Entry 8AHZ (X-ray diffraction, 1.70 A resolution); this record covers chains A and B of the 3 polymer chains in the assembly.

Chain A (and B):
Name: Enoyl-CoA hydratase
Organism: Streptomyces virginiae
Notes: chain B of this document is another copy of the same molecule, construct and numbering; everything in this record applies to it too
UniProtKB: A4PHM7 (A4PHM7_STRVG); residue numbers follow UniProt; this construct covers 2-246
Chain sequence (250 residues; row label = number of the first residue in the row; numbers below 1 keep their minus sign (Gly-3 is residue -3)):
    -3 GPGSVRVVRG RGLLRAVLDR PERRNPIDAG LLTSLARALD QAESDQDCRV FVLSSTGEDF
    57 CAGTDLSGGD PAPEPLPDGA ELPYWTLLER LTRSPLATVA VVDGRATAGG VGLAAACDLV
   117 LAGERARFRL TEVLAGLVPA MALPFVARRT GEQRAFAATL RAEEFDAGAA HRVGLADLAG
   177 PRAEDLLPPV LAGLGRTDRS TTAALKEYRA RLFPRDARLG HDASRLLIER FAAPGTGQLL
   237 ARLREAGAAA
Unresolved in the structure: 62-71, 240-246 (chain B: 64-70, 227-246)
Modified / non-standard residues: Mse137 (selenomethionine; parent Met)
Construct notes: expression tag (-3 to 1)
Reported in the primary citation:
  - catalytic residues: Glu128 (citing earlier work)

Interface between chain A and chain B:
Residue-residue contacts (51):
  Arg125(A) with Arg192(B)
  Val129(A) with Thr193(B), hydrogen bond (backbone-side chain); Thr197(B)
  Leu130(A) with Arg192(B)
  Gly132(A) with Thr197(B), hydrogen bond (backbone-side chain)
  Leu133(A) with Thr197(B)
  Val134(A) with Ala200(B), hydrophobic; Leu201(B)
  Ala136(A) with Tyr204(B), hydrogen bond (backbone-side chain)
  Leu139(A) with Tyr204(B), hydrophobic
  Pro140(A) with Tyr204(B); Leu208(B), hydrophobic
  Ala143(A) with Phe209(B), hydrophobic
  Glu148(A) with Arg144(B); Arg205(B), salt bridge; Phe209(B)
  Gln149(A) with Asp114(B), hydrogen bond (side chain-backbone); Arg144(B); Arg145(B); Asp173(B), hydrogen bond; Arg205(B), hydrogen bond
  Arg150(A) with His167(B); Arg168(B), hydrogen bond (side chain-backbone); Gly170(B)
  Phe152(A) with Leu201(B); Tyr204(B), hydrophobic; Arg205(B); Leu208(B), hydrophobic
  Ala153(A) with Asp173(B)
  Thr155(A) with Leu201(B)
  Leu156(A) with Leu190(B), hydrophobic; Thr198(B); Leu201(B), hydrophobic
  Arg157(A) with Leu115(B); Leu174(B); Arg192(B), hydrogen bond (backbone-side chain)
  Asp212(A) with Arg207(B), salt bridge
  Arg214(A) with Arg207(B)
  Leu215(A) with Tyr204(B); Arg207(B); Leu208(B), hydrophobic
  Asp218(A) with Arg207(B), salt bridge
  Ala219(A) with Tyr204(B)
  Leu222(A) with Tyr204(B), hydrophobic
  Arg226(A) with Ser196(B), hydrogen bond; Thr197(B), hydrogen bond; Ala200(B)
  Leu235(A) with Arg192(B); Asp194(B)
  Arg238(A) with Gly191(B), hydrogen bond (side chain-backbone); Arg192(B)
Interface residues without a listed pair, chain A (29 interface residues in all): Ala158, Leu239
Interface residues without a listed pair, chain B (25 interface residues in all): Val169

Summary:
29 residues of chain A and 25 residues of chain B are in contact; the contacts include 11 hydrogen bonds and 3
salt bridges. Among the polar pairs are Glu148(A)-Arg205(B), Asp212(A)-Arg207(B) and Asp218(A)-Arg207(B). From
the paper: the catalytic residue Glu128(A).
Chain A and chain B are both Enoyl-CoA hydratase (Streptomyces virginiae); the structure, Native VirD of
Streptomyces virginiae, was determined by X-ray diffraction together with 8AHQ from the same study.
